8V11 - chains A and C of the 4 polymer chains in the assembly; structure by X-ray diffraction, 3.95 A resolution.

# Chain A
Molecule: Kinetochore protein NDC80
Source organism: Saccharomyces cerevisiae
UniProt: P40460 (NDC80_YEAST); residue numbers follow UniProt; this construct covers 114-318, 621-684
Amino-acid sequence (272 residues; each row starts with the number of its first residue; note: 302 numbers in that range are skipped by the numbering (no residue carries them; nothing is unmodelled there)):
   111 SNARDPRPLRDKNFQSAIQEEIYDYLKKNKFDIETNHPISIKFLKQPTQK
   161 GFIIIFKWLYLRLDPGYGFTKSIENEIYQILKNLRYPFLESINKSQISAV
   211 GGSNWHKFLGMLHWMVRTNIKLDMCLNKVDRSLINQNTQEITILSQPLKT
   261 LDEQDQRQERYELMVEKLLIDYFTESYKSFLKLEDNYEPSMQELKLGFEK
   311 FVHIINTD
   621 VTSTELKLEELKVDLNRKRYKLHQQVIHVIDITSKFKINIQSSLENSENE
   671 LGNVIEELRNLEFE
Disordered / not traced: 111-112
Sequence notes: expression tag (111-113)
Swiss-Prot annotation at these positions:
  - modified residue: T248 (Phosphothreonine)
  - mutagenesis: S201 (S201A: Loss of function)

# Chain C
Molecule: Kinetochore protein SPC24
Source organism: Saccharomyces cerevisiae
UniProt: Q04477 (SPC24_YEAST); numbering as in UniProt; present here: 1-48, 162-212
Amino-acid sequence (99 residues; numbered 1 to 212; 113 numbers in that range are skipped by the numbering (no residue carries them; nothing is unmodelled there); the number before each row is that of its first residue):
     1 MSQKDNLLDNPVEFLKEVRESFDIQQDVDAMKRIRHDLDVIKEESEAR
   162 LKLYRSLGVILDLENDQVLINRKNDGNIDILPLDNNLSDFYKTKYIWERL
   212 G
Disordered / not traced: 1-5
Swiss-Prot annotation at these positions:
  - modified residue: S2 (N-acetylserine)

# Chain A / chain C interface
Contacting residue pairs (30; chain A residue first):
  Y640(A) - N6(C)
  Y640(A) - L7(C)  hydrophobic
  H643(A) - L7(C)
  H643(A) - L8(C)
  Q644(A) - L7(C)
  V646(A) - L8(C)  hydrophobic
  I647(A) - L8(C)  hydrophobic
  T653(A) - V18(C)
  K657(A) - S21(C)
  K657(A) - F22(C)  hydrogen bond (side chain-backbone)
  K657(A) - Q26(C)
  K657(A) - D27(C)  salt bridge
  Q661(A) - Q26(C)  hydrogen bond
  L664(A) - D27(C)
  L664(A) - I34(C)  hydrophobic
  S667(A) - I34(C)
  E668(A) - R33(C)  salt bridge
  L671(A) - D37(C)
  L671(A) - I41(C)  hydrophobic
  V674(A) - I41(C)  hydrophobic
  I675(A) - D37(C)
  I675(A) - V40(C)  hydrophobic
  I675(A) - I41(C)  hydrophobic
  L678(A) - V40(C)
  L678(A) - I41(C)  hydrophobic
  L678(A) - E44(C)
  L678(A) - S45(C)
  L678(A) - R48(C)
  R679(A) - V40(C)
  R679(A) - E44(C)  salt bridge
Interface residues without a listed pair, chain A (18 interface residues in all): I650, L681
Interface residues without a listed pair, chain C (19 interface residues in all): F14, A30, L38

# Overview
18 residues of chain A and 19 residues of chain C are in contact, with 2 hydrogen bonds and 3 salt bridges.
Polar pairs include K657(A)-D27(C), E668(A)-R33(C) and R679(A)-E44(C). UniProt lists one mutagenesis site on
chain A.
Chain A is Kinetochore protein NDC80 and chain C is Kinetochore protein SPC24, both from Saccharomyces
cerevisiae; the structure, Structure of a Saccharomyces cerevisiae Ipl1 peptide Bound to dwarf Ndc80 complex,
was determined by X-ray diffraction, deposited together with 8V10.
